Entry 7XJ5 (X-ray diffraction, 1.75 A resolution); this record covers chain A.

[Chain A]
Protein: Reverse Transcriptase RNase H domain
Source organism: Human immunodeficiency virus 1
Notes: EC 3.1.26.13
UniProt: chimeric construct of A0A059PIR4, A0A7L9QW77: residues 7-80 from A0A059PIR4 (A0A059PIR4_9HIV1) positions 167-240 (UniProt number = residue number + 160); residues 106-151 from A0A7L9QW77 positions 671-716 (UniProt number = residue number + 565)
Amino-acid sequence (151 residues; row label = number of the first residue in the row):
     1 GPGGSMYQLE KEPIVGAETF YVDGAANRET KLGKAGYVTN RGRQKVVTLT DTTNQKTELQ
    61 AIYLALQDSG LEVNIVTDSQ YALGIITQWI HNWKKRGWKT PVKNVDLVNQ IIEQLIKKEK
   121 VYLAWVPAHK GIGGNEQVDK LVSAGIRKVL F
Not modelled in the structure: 1-3, 150-151
Sequence notes: expression tag (1-6); linker (81-105)
Bound ions: Mn2+ site 1: Asp23, Glu58, Asp78 (together with ECW); Mn2+ site 2: Asp23, Asp78, Asp139 (together with ECW); Zn2+ site 1: Asp51, His129, Glu136; Zn2+ site 2: Glu72, His91, Glu119
Residues lining bound ligands: ECW ([2-[tert-butyl-(phenylmethyl)amino]-2-oxidanylidene-ethyl] 4-bromanyl-5-nitro-furan-2-carboxylate): Asp23, Glu58, Asp78, Ser79, Ala128, His129, Lys130, Asn135, Asp139, Arg147

[In short]
Chain A binds compound ECW. Asp23, Glu58 and Asp78 form the Mn2+ site 1. The Mn2+ site 2 is built by Asp23,
Asp78 and Asp139.
Chain A is Reverse Transcriptase RNase H domain (Human immunodeficiency virus 1); the structure, Crystal
structure of engineered HIV-1 Reverse Transcriptase RNase H domain complexed with nitrofuran
methoxy(methoxycarbonyl)phenyl ester, was determined by X-ray diffraction (same publication as 7XIS, 7XIT,
7XIU, 7XJ4 and 7XJ7).
